Entry 6ZLP (X-ray diffraction, 2.15 A resolution); this record covers chain A.

Chain A:
Protein: Thioredoxin glutathione reductase
Organism: Schistosoma mansoni
Notes: EC 1.8.1.9
Reference sequence: G4V8J4 (G4V8J4_SCHMA); numbering as in UniProt (aligned over 1-598)
Sequence (598 residues; numbered 1 to 598; the number before each row is that of its first residue):
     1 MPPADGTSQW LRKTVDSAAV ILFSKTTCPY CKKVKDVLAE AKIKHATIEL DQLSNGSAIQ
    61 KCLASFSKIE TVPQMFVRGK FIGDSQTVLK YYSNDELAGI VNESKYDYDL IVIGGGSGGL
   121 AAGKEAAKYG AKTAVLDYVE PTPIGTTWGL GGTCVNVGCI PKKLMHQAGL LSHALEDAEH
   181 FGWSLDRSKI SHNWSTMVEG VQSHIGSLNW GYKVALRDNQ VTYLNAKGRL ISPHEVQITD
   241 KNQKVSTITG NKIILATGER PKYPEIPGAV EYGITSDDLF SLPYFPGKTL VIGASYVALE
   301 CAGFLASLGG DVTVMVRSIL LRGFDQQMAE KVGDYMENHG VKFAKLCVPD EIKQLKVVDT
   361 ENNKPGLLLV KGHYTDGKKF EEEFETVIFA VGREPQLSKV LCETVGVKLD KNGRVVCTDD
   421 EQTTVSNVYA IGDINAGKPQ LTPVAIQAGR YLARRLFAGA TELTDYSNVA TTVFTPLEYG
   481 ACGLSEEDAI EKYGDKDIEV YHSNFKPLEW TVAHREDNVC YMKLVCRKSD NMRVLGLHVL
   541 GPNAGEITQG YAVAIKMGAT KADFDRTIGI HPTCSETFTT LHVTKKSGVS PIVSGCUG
Not modelled in the structure: 1-5, 594-598
Cystine bridges: Cys28-Cys31, Cys154-Cys159
Modified residues: Sec597 (selenocysteine)
Bound ions: Ca2+: Gln447, Asp565, Thr567, Thr579
Ligand contacts:
  - 2,1,3-benzothiadiazol-4-amine (BTE): Val316, Ser318, Ile319, Leu320, Glu330, Gly333, Asp334, Glu337, Phe343, Lys345
  - FAD (flavin-adenine dinucleotide): Ile113, Gly114, Gly115, Gly116, Ser117, Gly118, Gly119, Leu136, Asp137, Tyr138, Val139, Gly152, Thr153, Cys154, Val157, Gly158, Cys159, Lys162, Ala226, Lys227, Gly228, Ala256, Thr257, Gly258, Glu259, Ser276, Phe280, Tyr296, Val297, Arg393, Lys399, Val400, Ile431, Gly432, Asp433, Gln440, Leu441, Thr442, Pro443, Ala445, Phe474, His571, Pro572
From the paper describing this entry:
  - binding site for 2,1,3-benzothiadiazol-4-amine: Val316, Leu320, Glu330, Asp334, Phe343, Lys345

In short:
Ligands of chain A: flavin-adenine dinucleotide and 2,1,3-benzothiadiazol-4-amine. The Ca2+ site is built by
Gln447, Asp565, Thr567 and Thr579. From the paper: a binding site for 2,1,3-benzothiadiazol-4-amine at Val316,
Leu320 and Glu330 among others.
Chain A is Thioredoxin glutathione reductase (Schistosoma mansoni); the structure, Thioredoxin glutathione
reductase from Schistosoma mansoni in complex with 4-Aminopiazthiole, was determined by X-ray diffraction
together with 6ZLB, 6ZP3, 6ZST, 7B02 and 7NPX from the same study.
